PDB entry 7AHE | electron microscopy, 4.10 A resolution (low resolution: residue-level contacts below are approximate; hydrogen-bond / salt-bridge calls are withheld) | chains A and B of the 4 polymer chains in the assembly

== Chain A (and B) ==
Name: ABC transporter permease subunit
From: Lactococcus lactis subsp. lactis
Notes: chain B of this document is another copy of the same molecule, construct and numbering; everything in this record applies to it too
UniProt: A0A0V8ETW8 (A0A0V8ETW8_LACLL); numbering as in UniProt (aligned over 1-573)
Chain sequence (585 residues; numbered 1 to 585; the number before each row is that of its first residue):
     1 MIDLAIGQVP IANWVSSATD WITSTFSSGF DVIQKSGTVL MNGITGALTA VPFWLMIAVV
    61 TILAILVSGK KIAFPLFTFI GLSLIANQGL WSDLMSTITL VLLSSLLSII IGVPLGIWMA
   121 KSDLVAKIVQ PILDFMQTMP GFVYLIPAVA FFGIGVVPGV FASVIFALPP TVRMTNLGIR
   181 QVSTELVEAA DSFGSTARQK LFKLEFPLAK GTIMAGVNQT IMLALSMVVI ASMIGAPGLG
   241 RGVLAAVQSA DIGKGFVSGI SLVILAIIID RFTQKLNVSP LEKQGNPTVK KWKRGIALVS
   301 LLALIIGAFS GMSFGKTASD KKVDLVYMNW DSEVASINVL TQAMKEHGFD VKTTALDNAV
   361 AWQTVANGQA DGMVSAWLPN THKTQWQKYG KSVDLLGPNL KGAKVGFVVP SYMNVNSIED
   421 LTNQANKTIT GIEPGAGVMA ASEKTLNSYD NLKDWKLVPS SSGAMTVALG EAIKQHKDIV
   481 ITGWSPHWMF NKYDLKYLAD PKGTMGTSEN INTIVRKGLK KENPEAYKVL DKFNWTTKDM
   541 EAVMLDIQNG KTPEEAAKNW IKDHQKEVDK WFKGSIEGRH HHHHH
Unresolved in the structure: 1-6, 279-585
Differences from the reference sequence: expression tag (574-585)

== How chain A and chain B interact ==
Contacting residue pairs (44):
  G7(A) - N87(B)
  Q8(A) - N87(B)
  Q8(A) - Q88(B)
  V9(A) - N87(B)
  V9(A) - Q88(B)
  V15(A) - F256(B)
  T19(A) - I252(B)
  L84(A) - I11(B)
  N87(A) - G7(B)
  N87(A) - Q8(B)
  N87(A) - V9(B)
  Q88(A) - Q8(B)
  Q88(A) - V9(B)
  F135(A) - V263(B)
  M139(A) - V263(B)
  F142(A) - V229(B)
  F142(A) - I230(B)
  F142(A) - V243(B)
  F142(A) - V247(B)
  V143(A) - G259(B)
  L145(A) - V247(B)
  I146(A) - V247(B)
  I146(A) - I252(B)
  I146(A) - G255(B)
  P147(A) - I252(B)
  A150(A) - I252(B)
  V229(A) - F142(B)
  I230(A) - F142(B)
  M233(A) - V247(B)
  V243(A) - F142(B)
  V247(A) - F142(B)
  V247(A) - L145(B)
  V247(A) - I146(B)
  V247(A) - M233(B)
  I252(A) - T19(B)
  I252(A) - I146(B)
  I252(A) - P147(B)
  I252(A) - A150(B)
  G253(A) - S16(B)
  G255(A) - I146(B)
  F256(A) - V15(B)
  G259(A) - V143(B)
  V263(A) - F135(B)
  V263(A) - M139(B)
Other interface residues (no listed pair), chain A (40 interface residues in all): I11, A12, S16, T138, P140, M222, A246, Q248, A250, D251, V257, A266, I267
Other interface residues (no listed pair), chain B (39 interface residues in all): A12, L84, T138, P140, M222, A246, Q248, A250, D251, G253, V257, I267

== Overview ==
The interface between chain A and chain B involves 40 residues on one side and 39 on the other.
Both chains are ABC transporter permease subunit (Lactococcus lactis subsp. lactis). Entry 7AHE (OpuA
inhibited inward facing) was determined by electron microscopy together with 7AHC, 7AHD and 7AHH from the same
study.
